PDB entry 8S09 | electron microscopy, 3.10 A resolution | chains X and 5 of the 14 polymer chains in the assembly

Chain X:
Molecule: 45-nt DNA strand
Sequence (45 nucleotides; each row starts with the number of its first residue):
     1 GCATGCATGC GCATGCATGC ATTATGCATG CATGCGCATG CATGC

Chain 5:
Name: DNA replication licensing factor MCM5
Source organism: Homo sapiens
Notes: EC 3.6.4.12
Reference sequence: P33992 (MCM5_HUMAN); numbering as in UniProt (aligned over 1-734)
Sequence (734 residues; each row starts with the number of its first residue):
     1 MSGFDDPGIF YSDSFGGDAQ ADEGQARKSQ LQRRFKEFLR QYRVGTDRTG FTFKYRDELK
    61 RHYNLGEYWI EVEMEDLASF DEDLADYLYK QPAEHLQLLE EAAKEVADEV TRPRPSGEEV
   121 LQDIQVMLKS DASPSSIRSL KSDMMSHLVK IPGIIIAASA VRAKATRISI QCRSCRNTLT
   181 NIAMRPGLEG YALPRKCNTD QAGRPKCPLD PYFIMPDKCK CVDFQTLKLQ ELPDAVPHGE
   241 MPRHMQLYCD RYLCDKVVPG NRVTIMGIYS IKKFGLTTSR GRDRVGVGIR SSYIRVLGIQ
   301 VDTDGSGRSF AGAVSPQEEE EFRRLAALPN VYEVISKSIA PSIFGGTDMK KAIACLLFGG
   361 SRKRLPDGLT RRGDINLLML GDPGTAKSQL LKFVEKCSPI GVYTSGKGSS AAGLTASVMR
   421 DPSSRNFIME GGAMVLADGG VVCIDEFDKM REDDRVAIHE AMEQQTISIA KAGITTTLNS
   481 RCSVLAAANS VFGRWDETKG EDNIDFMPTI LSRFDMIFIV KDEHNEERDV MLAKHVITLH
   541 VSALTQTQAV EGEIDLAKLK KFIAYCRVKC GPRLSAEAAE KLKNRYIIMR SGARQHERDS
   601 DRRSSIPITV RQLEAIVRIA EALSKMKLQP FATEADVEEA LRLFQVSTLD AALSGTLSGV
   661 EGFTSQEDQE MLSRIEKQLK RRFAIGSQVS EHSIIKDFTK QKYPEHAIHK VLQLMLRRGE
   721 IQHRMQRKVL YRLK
Not modelled in the structure: 1, 16-26, 303-315, 655-666
Ion coordination: Zn2+: Cys172, Cys175, Cys197, Cys207
Small-molecule neighbours:
  - ADP (adenosine-5'-diphosphate), molecule 1: Ser342, Ile343, Phe344, Asp382, Pro383, Gly384, Thr385, Ala386, Lys387, Ser388, Gln389, Leu532, His535, Val536, Leu539
  - ADP, molecule 2: Arg371, Glu463, Gln464, Arg513, Val610, Arg611, Glu614
Curated features (UniProtKB/Swiss-Prot):
  - binding site (ADP): Arg371
  - modified residue: Ser2 (N-acetylserine), Ser315 (Phosphoserine), Lys392 (N6-acetyllysine), Lys396 (N6-acetyllysine), Ser605 (Phosphoserine), Lys696 (N6-acetyllysine)
  - natural variant: Thr466 (T466I: In MGORS8)
From the paper describing this entry:
  - binding site for the 45-nt DNA strand (chain X): Leu209

Chain X / chain 5 interface:
Residue-residue contacts (7; chain X residue first):
  DA21(X) - Lys206(5)  salt bridge to the phosphate
  DT22(X) - Lys196(5)  salt bridge to the phosphate
  DT23(X) - Arg195(5)  phosphate contact
  DT23(X) - Leu209(5)  base contact
  DA24(X) - Arg195(5)  hydrogen bond to the phosphate
  DC27(X) - Arg280(5)  base contact
  DT33(X) - Ser423(5)  hydrogen bond to the phosphate
Interface residues without a listed pair, chain X (8 interface residues in all): DA28, DA32
Interface residues without a listed pair, chain 5 (7 interface residues in all): Ser424

Overview:
Chain X and chain 5 form an interface of 8 and 7 residues respectively, with 2 hydrogen bonds and 2 salt
bridges. Among the polar pairs are DA24(X)-Arg195(5), DT33(X)-Ser423(5) and DA21(X)-Lys206(5). Ligands of
chain 5: ADP. The paper reports a binding site for the 45-nt DNA strand (chain X) at Leu209(5).
Here chain X is a 45-nt DNA strand and chain 5 is DNA replication licensing factor MCM5 (Homo sapiens). Entry
8S09 (H. sapiens MCM2-7 double hexamer bound to double stranded DNA) was determined by electron microscopy,
deposited together with 8S0A, 8S0B, 8S0C, 8S0D, 8S0E and 8S0F.
